8ELQ - chains A and B of the 4 polymer chains in the assembly; structure by X-ray diffraction, 2.21 A resolution.

Chain A:
Name: Spike protein S1
From: Severe acute respiratory syndrome coronavirus 2
Notes: fragment: Receptor binding domain
UniProt: P0DTC2 (SPIKE_SARS2); residue numbers follow UniProt; this construct covers 333-530
Chain sequence (205 residues; each row starts with the number of its first residue):
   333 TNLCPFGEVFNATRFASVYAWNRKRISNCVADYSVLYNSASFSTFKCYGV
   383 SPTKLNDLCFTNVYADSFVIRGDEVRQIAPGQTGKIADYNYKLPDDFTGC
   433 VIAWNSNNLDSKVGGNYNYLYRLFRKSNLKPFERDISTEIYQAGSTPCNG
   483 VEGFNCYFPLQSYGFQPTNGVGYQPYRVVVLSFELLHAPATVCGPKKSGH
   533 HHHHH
Disordered / not traced: 333, 528-537
Construct notes: expression tag (531-537)
Disulfide bonds: Cys336-Cys361, Cys379-Cys432, Cys391-Cys525, Cys480-Cys488
Covalently attached groups: N-acetylglucosamine (NAG) linked to Asn343
Swiss-Prot annotation at these positions:
  - region: Arg403 to Asp405 (Integrin-binding motif), Asn448 to Phe456 (Immunodominant HLA epitope recognized by the CD8+)
  - glycosylation: Asn343 (N-linked (GlcNAc...) (complex) asparagine)

Chain B:
Name: Nanobody Nb-C4-255
From: synthetic construct
Notes: antibody fragment or engineered binder
Chain sequence (140 residues; row label = number of the first residue in the row; a row labelled like 82A-82C holds insertion residues (82A, then the next letters in order)):
     1 EVQLQESGGGLVQPGGSLRLSCAASGFTFSSYAMGWYRQAPGKEREWVCA
    51 IS
   52A G
    53 SGGSTYYADSVKGRFTCSRDNSKNTLYLQM
82A-82C NSL
    83 KPEDTAVYYCARQAWYYS
100A-100J PYGGPEFEAF
   101 DYWGQGTQVTVSSGSGHHHHHHHHHH
Disordered / not traced: 113-126
Disulfide bonds: Cys22-Cys92, Cys49-Cys69

Chain A / chain B interface:
Contacting residue pairs - 27 pairs, chain A then chain B:
  Tyr369(A) - Pro100A(B)
  Phe377(A) - Tyr99(B)
  Phe377(A) - Ser100(B)
  Phe377(A) - Pro100A(B)
  Lys378(A) - Tyr98(B)
  Lys378(A) - Tyr99(B)
  Lys378(A) - Glu100H(B)  salt bridge
  Cys379(A) - Tyr98(B)
  Cys379(A) - Tyr99(B)  hydrogen bond (backbone-backbone)
  Tyr380(A) - Trp97(B)
  Tyr380(A) - Tyr98(B)  hydrophobic
  Tyr380(A) - Glu100H(B)  hydrogen bond
  Val382(A) - Tyr99(B)
  Pro384(A) - Tyr99(B)
  Pro384(A) - Ser100(B)
  Pro384(A) - Pro100A(B)  hydrophobic
  Thr385(A) - Pro100A(B)
  Ala411(A) - Glu100H(B)
  Pro412(A) - Phe100J(B)
  Gly413(A) - Phe100J(B)
  Gly413(A) - Asp101(B)  hydrogen bond (backbone-backbone)
  Gln414(A) - Ala100I(B)  hydrogen bond (side chain-backbone)
  Thr415(A) - Asp101(B)  hydrogen bond
  Asp427(A) - Tyr32(B)
  Asp427(A) - Arg94(B)  salt bridge
  Asp427(A) - Phe100J(B)
  Asp428(A) - Tyr32(B)
Also at the interface, not in a pair above, chain A (16 interface residues in all): Gly381
Also at the interface, not in a pair above, chain B (12 interface residues in all): Ala96

Summary:
Chain A and chain B form an interface of 16 and 12 residues respectively, with 5 hydrogen bonds and 2 salt
bridges. Among the polar pairs are Lys378(A)-Glu100H(B), Asp427(A)-Arg94(B) and Tyr380(A)-Glu100H(B).
Covalently linked N-acetylglucosamine: at Asn343(A).
Chain A is Spike protein S1 (Severe acute respiratory syndrome coronavirus 2) and chain B is Nanobody
Nb-C4-255 (synthetic construct); the structure, Crystal structure of SARS-CoV-2 spike protein receptor-binding
domain in complex with antibody CC12.1 Fab and nanobody ..., was determined by X-ray diffraction together with
8ELO, 8ELP and 8DT8 from the same study.
